1L20 - chain A; structure by X-ray diffraction, 1.85 A resolution.

# Chain A
Name: T4 lysozyme
From: Enterobacteria phage T4
Notes: EC 3.2.1.17
Reference sequence: P00720 (LYS_BPT4); numbering as in UniProt (aligned over 1-164)
Chain sequence (164 residues; numbered 1 to 164; the number before each row is that of its first residue):
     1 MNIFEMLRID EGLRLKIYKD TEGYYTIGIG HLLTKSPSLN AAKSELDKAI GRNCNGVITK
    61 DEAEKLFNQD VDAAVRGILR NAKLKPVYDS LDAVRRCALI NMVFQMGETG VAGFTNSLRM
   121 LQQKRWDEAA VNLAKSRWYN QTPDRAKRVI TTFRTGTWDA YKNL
Construct notes: engineered mutation Asp144 (Asn in P00720)
UniProt features mapped onto this chain:
  - active site (Proton donor/acceptor): Glu11, Asp20
  - binding site (substrate): Leu32, Phe104, Ser117, Asn132
  - mutagenesis: Glu11 (E11A/F/H/M/N: Complete loss of enzymatic activity; E11N: Loss of 84% of enzymatic activity; E11Q: Complete loss of activity), Asp20 (D20A/N/S/T: Complete loss of enzymatic activity; D20C: Nearly no effet on specific enzymatic activity; D20E/Q: Loss of 99% of enzymatic activity), Thr26 (T26E: Complete loss of activity at neutral pH; covalently bound substrate; T26H: Facilitates transglycosylation more effectively than hydrolysis; covalently bound substrate), Gly30 (G30A: Almost complete loss of enzymatic activity; G30F: Almost complete loss of enzymatic activity. The enzyme is destabilized by 1.5 kcal/mol), Ser117 (S117F: 10-fold decrease in enzymatic activity; S117I: 500-fold decrease in enzymatic activity; S117V: 50-fold decrease in enzymatic activity), Asn132 (N132I: 5-fold decrease in enzymatic activity; N132M/F: 2-fold decrease in enzymatic activity)

# Summary
Curated annotation (UniProt) lists active-site residues Glu11 and Asp20, 4 substrate-binding residues and 6
mutagenesis sites.
Chain A is T4 lysozyme (Enterobacteria phage T4); the structure, Enhanced protein thermostability from
designed mutations that interact with alpha-helix dipoles, was determined by X-ray diffraction, deposited
together with 1L19.
